PDB entry 3WXR | X-ray diffraction, 3.15 A resolution | chains O and P of the 28 polymer chains in the assembly

Chain O:
Protein: Proteasome subunit alpha type-1
Organism: Saccharomyces cerevisiae S288c
Notes: EC 3.4.25.1
UniProt: P21243 (PSA1_YEAST); numbering as in UniProt (aligned over 1-252)
Chain sequence (252 residues; numbered 1 to 252; the number before each row is that of its first residue):
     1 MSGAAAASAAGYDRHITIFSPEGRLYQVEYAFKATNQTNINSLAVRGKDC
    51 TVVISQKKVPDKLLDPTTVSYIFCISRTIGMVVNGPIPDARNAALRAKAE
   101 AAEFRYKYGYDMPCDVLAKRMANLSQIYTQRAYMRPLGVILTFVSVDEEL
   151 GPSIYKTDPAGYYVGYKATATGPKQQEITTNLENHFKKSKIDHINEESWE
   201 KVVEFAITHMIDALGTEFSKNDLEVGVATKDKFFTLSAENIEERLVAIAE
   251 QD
Unresolved in the structure: 1-9

Chain P:
Protein: Proteasome subunit alpha type-2
Organism: Saccharomyces cerevisiae S288c
Notes: EC 3.4.25.1
UniProt: P23639 (PSA2_YEAST); residues 1-250 here = UniProt positions 1-250
Chain sequence (250 residues; row label = number of the first residue in the row):
     1 MTDRYSFSLTTFSPSGKLGQIDYALTAVKQGVTSLGIKATNGVVIATEKK
    51 SSSPLAMSETLSKVSLLTPDIGAVYSGMGPDYRVLVDKSRKVAHTSYKRI
   101 YGEYPPTKLLVSEVAKIMQEATQSGGVRPFGVSLLIAGHDEFNGFSLYQV
   151 DPSGSYFPWKATAIGKGSVAAKTFLEKRWNDELELEDAIHIALLTLKESV
   201 EGEFNGDTIELAIIGDENPDLLGYTGIPTDKGPRFRKLTSQEINDRLEAL
Unresolved in the structure: 1
Curated features (UniProtKB/Swiss-Prot):
  - cross-link: Lys108 (Glycyl lysine isopeptide (Lys-Gly) (interchain with G-Cter in ubiquitin))

Interface between chain O and chain P:
Pairs across the interface (64; chain O residue first):
  Ile16(O) - Tyr5(P)
  Thr17(O) - Arg128(P)
  Ile18(O) - Gln20(P)
  Phe19(O) - Gln20(P)  hydrogen bond (backbone-side chain)
  Phe19(O) - Tyr23(P)  hydrophobic
  Phe19(O) - Ala24(P)  hydrophobic
  Phe19(O) - Met78(P)  hydrophobic
  Phe19(O) - Arg128(P)
  Phe19(O) - Pro129(P)
  Phe19(O) - Gly131(P)
  Ser20(O) - Tyr23(P)
  Pro21(O) - Tyr23(P)  hydrophobic
  Pro21(O) - Thr26(P)
  Glu22(O) - Thr26(P)
  Glu22(O) - Gln30(P)
  Gly23(O) - Tyr23(P)
  Gly23(O) - Ala27(P)
  Gly23(O) - Met78(P)
  Leu25(O) - Arg128(P)
  Lys119(O) - Arg83(P)
  Lys119(O) - Asp87(P)  salt bridge
  Ala122(O) - Arg83(P)
  Asn123(O) - Arg83(P)
  Asn123(O) - Val84(P)
  Asn123(O) - Asp87(P)
  Gln126(O) - Pro80(P)
  Gln126(O) - Asp81(P)
  Gln126(O) - Val84(P)
  Thr129(O) - Arg128(P)  hydrogen bond (backbone-side chain)
  Gln130(O) - Gly126(P)
  Gln130(O) - Val127(P)
  Gln130(O) - Arg128(P)  hydrogen bond (backbone-backbone)
  Gln130(O) - Phe130(P)
  Arg131(O) - Asp3(P)  salt bridge
  Arg131(O) - Gly126(P)
  Ala132(O) - Tyr5(P)  hydrophobic
  Ala132(O) - Leu9(P)  hydrophobic
  Ala132(O) - Gly126(P)  hydrogen bond (backbone-backbone)
  Tyr133(O) - Asp3(P)
  Tyr133(O) - Tyr5(P)  hydrophobic
  Tyr155(O) - Thr60(P)
  Ala160(O) - Pro80(P)
  Gly161(O) - Pro80(P)
  Gly161(O) - Arg83(P)  hydrogen bond (backbone-side chain)
  Tyr162(O) - Pro80(P)
  Tyr163(O) - Leu61(P)
  Tyr163(O) - Arg83(P)
  Val164(O) - Leu61(P)  hydrophobic
  Gly165(O) - Ala56(P)
  Gly165(O) - Met57(P)  hydrogen bond (backbone-backbone)
  Gly165(O) - Thr60(P)  hydrogen bond (backbone-side chain)
  Tyr166(O) - Leu55(P)
  Tyr166(O) - Ala56(P)  hydrophobic
  Tyr166(O) - Met57(P)
  Lys167(O) - Pro54(P)  hydrogen bond (side chain-backbone)
  Lys167(O) - Leu55(P)  hydrogen bond (backbone-backbone)
  Lys167(O) - Met57(P)
  Ala168(O) - Leu55(P)
  Thr179(O) - Ser53(P)
  Thr179(O) - Leu55(P)
  Glu183(O) - Ser53(P)
  Glu183(O) - Pro54(P)
  Glu183(O) - Leu55(P)
  Phe186(O) - Leu55(P)  hydrophobic
Interface residues without a listed pair, chain O (32 interface residues in all): Leu182
Interface residues without a listed pair, chain P (30 interface residues in all): Thr2, Ala121

Summary:
32 residues of chain O face 30 of chain P across their interface, with 9 hydrogen bonds and 2 salt bridges.
Polar pairs include Lys119(O)-Asp87(P), Arg131(O)-Asp3(P) and Phe19(O)-Gln20(P).
Here chain O is Proteasome subunit alpha type-1 and chain P is Proteasome subunit alpha type-2, both from
Saccharomyces cerevisiae S288c. Entry 3WXR (Yeast 20S proteasome with a mutation of alpha7 subunit) was
determined by X-ray diffraction.
